Entry 7M8U (X-ray diffraction, 1.45 A resolution); this record covers chains A and C of the 3 polymer chains in the assembly.

[Chain A]
Protein: HLA class I histocompatibility antigen B, alpha chain
Organism: Homo sapiens
Reference sequence: Q546I9 (Q546I9_HUMAN); residues 1-277 here correspond to UniProt positions 25-301 (UniProt number = residue number + 24)
Sequence (277 residues; numbered 1 to 277; the number before each row is that of its first residue):
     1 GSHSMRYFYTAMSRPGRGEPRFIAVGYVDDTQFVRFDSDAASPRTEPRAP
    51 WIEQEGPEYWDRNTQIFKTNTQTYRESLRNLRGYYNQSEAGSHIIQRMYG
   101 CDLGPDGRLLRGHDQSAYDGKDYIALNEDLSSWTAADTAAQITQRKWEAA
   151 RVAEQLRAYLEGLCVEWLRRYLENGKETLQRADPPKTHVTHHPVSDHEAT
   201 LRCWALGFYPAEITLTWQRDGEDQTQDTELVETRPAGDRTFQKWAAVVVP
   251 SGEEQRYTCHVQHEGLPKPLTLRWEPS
Unresolved in the structure: 277
Disulfide bonds: Cys101-Cys164, Cys203-Cys259
Bound ions: Na+: Arg145 (shared with 1 residue of chain B)

[Chain C]
Protein: Spike protein S2 peptide
Reference sequence: P0DTC2 (SPIKE_SARS2); residues 1-9 here correspond to UniProt positions 896-904 (UniProt number = residue number + 895)
Sequence (9 residues; each row starts with the number of its first residue):
     1 IPFAMQMAY
Bound ions: Na+ near Met7 (its only coordinating residue here)

[Chain A / chain C interface]
Contacting residue pairs (46; chain A residue first):
  Met5(A) - Ile1(C)
  Tyr7(A) - Ile1(C)  hydrogen bond (side chain-backbone)
  Tyr7(A) - Pro2(C)
  Tyr9(A) - Pro2(C)
  Arg62(A) - Ala4(C)
  Asn63(A) - Pro2(C)
  Ile66(A) - Pro2(C)
  Ile66(A) - Phe3(C)
  Ile66(A) - Ala4(C)  hydrophobic
  Ile66(A) - Gln6(C)  hydrogen bond (backbone-side chain)
  Phe67(A) - Pro2(C)  hydrophobic
  Thr69(A) - Gln6(C)
  Asn70(A) - Gln6(C)  hydrogen bond (backbone-side chain)
  Thr73(A) - Gln6(C)  hydrogen bond
  Thr73(A) - Met7(C)
  Thr73(A) - Ala8(C)
  Tyr74(A) - Tyr9(C)  hydrogen bond
  Glu76(A) - Ala8(C)
  Ser77(A) - Ala8(C)
  Ser77(A) - Tyr9(C)  hydrogen bond (side chain-backbone)
  Asn80(A) - Tyr9(C)  hydrogen bond (side chain-backbone)
  Leu81(A) - Tyr9(C)  hydrophobic
  Tyr84(A) - Tyr9(C)  hydrogen bond (side chain-backbone)
  Ile95(A) - Tyr9(C)
  Arg97(A) - Tyr9(C)  hydrogen bond
  Tyr99(A) - Pro2(C)
  Tyr99(A) - Phe3(C)  hydrogen bond (side chain-backbone)
  Ser116(A) - Tyr9(C)  hydrogen bond
  Tyr123(A) - Tyr9(C)  hydrophobic
  Thr143(A) - Tyr9(C)  hydrogen bond (side chain-backbone)
  Lys146(A) - Tyr9(C)  hydrogen bond (side chain-backbone)
  Trp147(A) - Met7(C)
  Trp147(A) - Ala8(C)  hydrogen bond (side chain-backbone)
  Trp147(A) - Tyr9(C)  hydrophobic
  Ala150(A) - Met5(C)
  Ala150(A) - Met7(C)  hydrophobic
  Val152(A) - Met5(C)  hydrophobic
  Val152(A) - Met7(C)  hydrophobic
  Gln155(A) - Phe3(C)
  Gln155(A) - Met5(C)
  Leu156(A) - Phe3(C)
  Tyr159(A) - Ile1(C)  hydrogen bond (side chain-backbone)
  Tyr159(A) - Pro2(C)
  Tyr159(A) - Phe3(C)  hydrophobic
  Trp167(A) - Ile1(C)
  Tyr171(A) - Ile1(C)  hydrogen bond (side chain-backbone)
Interface residues without a listed pair, chain A (34 interface residues in all): Tyr59, Ile124, Leu163
Interface features reported in the paper:
  - pairs named by the authors: Asn70(A)-Gln6(C) (hydrogen bond), Thr73(A)-Gln6(C) (hydrogen bond)
  - interface residues, chain C: Pro2(C)

[In short]
Chain A and chain C form an interface of 34 and 9 residues respectively; the contacts include 16 hydrogen
bonds. Among the polar pairs are Tyr7(A)-Ile1(C), Ile66(A)-Gln6(C) and Asn70(A)-Gln6(C). The authors report
hydrogen bonds between Asn70(A) and Gln6(C) and Thr73(A) and Gln6(C). The paper reports the interface residue
Pro2(C).
Chain A is HLA class I histocompatibility antigen B, alpha chain (Homo sapiens) and chain C is Spike protein
S2 peptide; the structure, Crystal Structure of HLA-B*35:01 in complex with IPFAMQMAY, an 9-mer epitope from
SARS-CoV-2 spike (S896-904), was determined by X-ray diffraction (same publication as 7M8S and 7M8T).
